Entry 4N5E (X-ray diffraction, 3.06 A resolution); this record covers chains D and B of the 4 polymer chains in the assembly.

Chain D:
Name: 42F3 beta VmCh
Source organism: Mus musculus, Homo sapiens
Chain sequence (243 residues; numbered -1 to 241; the number before each row is that of its first residue; numbers below 1 keep their minus sign (Met-1 is residue -1)):
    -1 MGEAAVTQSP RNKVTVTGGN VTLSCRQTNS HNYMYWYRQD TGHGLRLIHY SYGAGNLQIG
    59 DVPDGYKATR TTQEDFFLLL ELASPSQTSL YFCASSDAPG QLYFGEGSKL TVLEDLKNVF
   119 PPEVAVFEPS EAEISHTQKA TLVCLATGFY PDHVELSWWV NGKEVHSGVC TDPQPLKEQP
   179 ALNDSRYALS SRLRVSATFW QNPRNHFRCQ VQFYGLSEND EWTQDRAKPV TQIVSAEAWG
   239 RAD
Unresolved in the structure: -1 to 2
Cystine bridges: Cys23-Cys91, Cys142-Cys207

Chain B:
Name: pCPA12
Chain sequence (9 residues; each row starts with the number of its first residue):
     1 VPYMAEFGM

Chain D / chain B interface:
Residue-residue contacts (5; chain D residue first):
  Asp95(D) with Phe7(B); Gly8(B), hydrogen bond (backbone-backbone)
  Ala96(D) with Phe7(B), hydrophobic
  Pro97(D) with Glu6(B); Phe7(B)
Other interface residues (no listed pair), chain D (5 interface residues in all): Asn30, Gln99
Other interface residues (no listed pair), chain B (4 interface residues in all): Met9
From the paper, about this interface:
  - specific contacts: Asp95(D)-Phe7(B) (hydrophobic contact), Ala96(D)-Phe7(B) (hydrophobic contact), Pro97(D)-Phe7(B) (hydrophobic contact)

Overview:
Chain D and chain B form an interface of 5 and 4 residues respectively, with 1 hydrogen bond. The
hydrogen-bonded pair Asp95(D)-Gly8(B) is a backbone contact. The authors report hydrophobic contacts between
Asp95(D) and Phe7(B), Ala96(D) and Phe7(B) and Pro97(D) and Phe7(B).
Chain D is 42F3 beta VmCh (Mus musculus, Homo sapiens) and chain B is pCPA12; the structure, 42F3 TCR
pCPA12/H-2Ld complex, was determined by X-ray diffraction together with 4MVB, 4MXQ, 4N0C and 4MS8 from the
same study.
